6TUT - chains O and Q of the 18 polymer chains in the assembly; structure by electron microscopy, 3.25 A resolution.

Chain O:
Name: DNA-directed RNA polymerase III subunit RPC3
Source organism: Saccharomyces cerevisiae S288C
UniProt: P32349 (RPC3_YEAST); numbering as in UniProt (aligned over 1-654)
Sequence (654 residues; numbered 1 to 654; the number before each row is that of its first residue):
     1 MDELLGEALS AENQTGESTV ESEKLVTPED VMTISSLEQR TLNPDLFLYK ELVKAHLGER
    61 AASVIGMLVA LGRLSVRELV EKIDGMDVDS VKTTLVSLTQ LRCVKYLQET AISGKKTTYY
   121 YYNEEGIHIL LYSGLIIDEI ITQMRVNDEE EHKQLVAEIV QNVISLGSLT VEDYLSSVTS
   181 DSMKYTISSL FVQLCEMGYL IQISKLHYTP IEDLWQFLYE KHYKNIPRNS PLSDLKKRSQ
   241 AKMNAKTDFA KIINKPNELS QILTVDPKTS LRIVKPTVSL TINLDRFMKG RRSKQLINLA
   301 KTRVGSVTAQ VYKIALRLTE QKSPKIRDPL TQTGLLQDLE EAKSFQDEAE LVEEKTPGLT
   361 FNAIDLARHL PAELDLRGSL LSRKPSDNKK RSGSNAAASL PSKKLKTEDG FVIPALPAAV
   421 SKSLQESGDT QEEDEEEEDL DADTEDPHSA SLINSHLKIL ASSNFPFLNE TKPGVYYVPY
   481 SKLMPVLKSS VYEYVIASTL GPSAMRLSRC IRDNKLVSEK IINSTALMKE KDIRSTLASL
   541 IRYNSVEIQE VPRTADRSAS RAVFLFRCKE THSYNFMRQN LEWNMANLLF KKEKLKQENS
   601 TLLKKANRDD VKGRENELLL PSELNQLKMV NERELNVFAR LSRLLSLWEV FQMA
Not modelled in the structure: 1-33, 378-446, 654
Curated features (UniProtKB/Swiss-Prot):
  - region: L581 to L602 (Leucine-zipper)
  - modified residue: T27 (Phosphothreonine), S392 (Phosphoserine), S394 (Phosphoserine)

Chain Q:
Name: DNA-directed RNA polymerase III subunit RPC7
Source organism: Saccharomyces cerevisiae S288C
UniProt: P17890 (RPC7_YEAST); the author numbering skips numbers that UniProt does not, so the offset changes along the chain: 1-75 = UniProt 1-75; 1076-1096 = UniProt 76-96; 1104-1258 = UniProt 97-251
Sequence (251 residues; row label = number of the first residue in the row; note: 1007 numbers in that range are skipped by the numbering (no residue carries them; nothing is unmodelled there)):
     1 MSSYRGGSRG GGSNYMSNLP FGLGYGDVGK NHITEFPSIP LPINGPITNK ERSLAVKYIN
    61 FGKTVKDGPF YTGSM
  1076 SLIIDQQENS KSGKRKPNII L
  1104 DEDDTNDGIE RYSDKYLKKR KIGISIDDHP YNLNLFPNEL YNVMGINKKK LLAISKFNNA
  1164 DDVFTGTGLQ DENIGLSMLA KLKELAEDVD DASTGDGAAK GSKTGEGEDD DLADDDFEED
  1224 EDEEDDDDYN AEKYFNNGDD DDYGDEEDPN EEAAF
Not modelled in the structure: 1-35, 1122-1258
Curated features (UniProtKB/Swiss-Prot):
  - modified residue: S1196 (Phosphoserine)

Chain O / chain Q interface:
Residue-residue contacts (70; chain O residue first):
  A55(O) with K66(Q)
  H56(O) with V65(Q); K66(Q); Y71(Q)
  L57(O) with Y71(Q)
  G58(O) with Y71(Q), hydrogen bond (backbone-backbone); T72(Q)
  E59(O) with T72(Q); S74(Q)
  R60(O) with T72(Q), hydrogen bond (backbone-backbone); G73(Q); M75(Q)
  A61(O) with T72(Q)
  K92(O) with S1087(Q)
  T94(O) with T72(Q)
  V96(O) with S1087(Q); K1091(Q)
  S97(O) with F70(Q); T72(Q)
  L101(O) with F70(Q), hydrophobic
  Y106(O) with Q1082(Q); E1083(Q); N1084(Q)
  Q108(O) with K1086(Q)
  Y120(O) with S1087(Q)
  L130(O) with F61(Q), hydrophobic
  L131(O) with Y58(Q)
  S133(O) with Y58(Q); F61(Q)
  G134(O) with L54(Q); K57(Q); Y58(Q)
  L135(O) with L54(Q), hydrophobic; Y58(Q)
  I137(O) with K57(Q)
  D138(O) with S53(Q); L54(Q); K57(Q), salt bridge
  I141(O) with K57(Q)
  Q161(O) with N60(Q); T64(Q)
  I164(O) with F61(Q), hydrophobic
  S165(O) with F61(Q); T64(Q); V65(Q)
  Y208(O) with Q1082(Q)
  S279(O) with I1079(Q)
  V495(O) with L41(Q), hydrophobic
  S498(O) with P42(Q)
  T499(O) with I39(Q); P40(Q); L41(Q)
  L581(O) with L41(Q), hydrophobic
  L635(O) with I47(Q), hydrophobic; R52(Q); A55(Q)
  F638(O) with A55(Q), hydrophobic; Y58(Q), hydrophobic; I59(Q), hydrophobic
  A639(O) with I47(Q), hydrophobic; E51(Q)
  R640(O) with I43(Q); N44(Q), hydrogen bond
  S642(O) with E51(Q), hydrogen bond; L54(Q)
  R643(O) with I43(Q); N44(Q), hydrogen bond (side chain-backbone); P46(Q), hydrogen bond (side chain-backbone); I47(Q)
  L644(O) with I43(Q), hydrophobic
Interface residues without a listed pair, chain O (50 interface residues in all): S35, K54, G85, Q100, T118, Y132, L500, E632, E634, L641, L645
Interface residues without a listed pair, chain Q (40 interface residues in all): F36, G45, T48, K50, P69, R1090

In short:
50 residues of chain O face 40 of chain Q across their interface; the contacts include 6 hydrogen bonds and 1
salt bridge. Polar pairs include D138(O)-K57(Q), R640(O)-N44(Q) and S642(O)-E51(Q).
Here chain O is DNA-directed RNA polymerase III subunit RPC3 and chain Q is DNA-directed RNA polymerase III
subunit RPC7, both from Saccharomyces cerevisiae S288C. Entry 6TUT (Cryo-EM structure of the RNA Polymerase
III-Maf1 complex) was determined by electron microscopy.
